Entry 6C06 (electron microscopy, 5.15 A resolution (low resolution: residue-level contacts below are approximate; hydrogen-bond / salt-bridge calls are withheld)); this record covers chains C and E of the 7 polymer chains in the assembly.

Chain C:
Name: DNA-directed RNA polymerase subunit beta
From: Mycobacterium tuberculosis
Notes: EC 2.7.7.6
Reference sequence: V9Z879 (V9Z879_MYCTX); residues 7-1178 here correspond to UniProt positions 1-1172 (UniProt number = residue number - 6)
Amino-acid sequence (1181 residues; numbered 7 to 1187; the number before each row is that of its first residue):
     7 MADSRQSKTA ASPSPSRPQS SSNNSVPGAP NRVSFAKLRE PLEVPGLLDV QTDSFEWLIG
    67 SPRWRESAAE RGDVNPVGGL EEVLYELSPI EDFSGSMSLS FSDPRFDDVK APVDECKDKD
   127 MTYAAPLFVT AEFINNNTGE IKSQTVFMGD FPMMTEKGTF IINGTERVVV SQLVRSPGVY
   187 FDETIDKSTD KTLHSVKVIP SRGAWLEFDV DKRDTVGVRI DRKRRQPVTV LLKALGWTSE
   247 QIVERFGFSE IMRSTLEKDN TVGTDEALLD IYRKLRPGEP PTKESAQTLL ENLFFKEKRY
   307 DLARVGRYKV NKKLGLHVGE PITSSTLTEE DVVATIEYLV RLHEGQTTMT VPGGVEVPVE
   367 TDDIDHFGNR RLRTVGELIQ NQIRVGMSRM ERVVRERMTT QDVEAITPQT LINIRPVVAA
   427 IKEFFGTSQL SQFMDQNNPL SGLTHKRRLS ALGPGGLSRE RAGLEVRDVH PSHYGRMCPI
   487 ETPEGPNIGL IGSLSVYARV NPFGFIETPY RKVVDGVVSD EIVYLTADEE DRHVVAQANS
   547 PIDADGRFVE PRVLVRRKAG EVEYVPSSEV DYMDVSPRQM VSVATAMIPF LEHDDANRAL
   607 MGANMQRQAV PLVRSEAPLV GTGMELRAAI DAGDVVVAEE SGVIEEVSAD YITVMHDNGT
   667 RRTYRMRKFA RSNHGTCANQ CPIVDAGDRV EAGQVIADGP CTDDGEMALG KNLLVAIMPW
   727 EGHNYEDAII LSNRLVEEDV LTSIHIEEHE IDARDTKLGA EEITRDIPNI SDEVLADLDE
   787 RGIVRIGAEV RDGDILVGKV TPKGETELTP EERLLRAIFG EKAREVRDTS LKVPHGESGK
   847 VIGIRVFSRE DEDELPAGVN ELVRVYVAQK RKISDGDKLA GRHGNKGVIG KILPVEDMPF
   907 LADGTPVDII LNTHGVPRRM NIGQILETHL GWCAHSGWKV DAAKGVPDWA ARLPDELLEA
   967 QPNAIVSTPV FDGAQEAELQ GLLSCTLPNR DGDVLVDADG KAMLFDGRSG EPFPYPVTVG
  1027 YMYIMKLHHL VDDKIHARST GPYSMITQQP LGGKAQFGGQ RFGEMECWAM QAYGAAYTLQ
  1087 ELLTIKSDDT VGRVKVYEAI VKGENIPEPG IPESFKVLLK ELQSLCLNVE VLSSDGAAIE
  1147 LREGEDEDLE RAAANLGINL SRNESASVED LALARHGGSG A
Not modelled in the structure: 7-29, 1141-1187
Differences from the reference sequence: expression tag (1179-1187)
Ligand contacts: Fidaxomicin (FI8): M1051, I1052, T1053, Q1054, D1094, T1096, R1099, K1101, E1119, S1120

Chain E:
Name: DNA-directed RNA polymerase subunit omega
From: Mycobacterium tuberculosis
Notes: EC 2.7.7.6
Reference sequence: A0A0T9N9K3 (A0A0T9N9K3_MYCTX); residues 2-110 here correspond to UniProt positions 41-149 (UniProt number = residue number + 39)
Amino-acid sequence (110 residues; numbered 1 to 110; the number before each row is that of its first residue):
     1 GSISQSDASL AAVPAVDQFD PSSGASGGYD TPLGITNPPI DELLDRVSSK YALVIYAAKR
    61 ARQINDYYNQ LGEGILEYVG PLVEPGLQEK PLSIALREIH ADLLEHTEGE
Not modelled in the structure: 1-26, 110
Differences from the reference sequence: expression tag (1)

How chain C and chain E interact:
Contacting residue pairs (9):
  G1109(C) with N69(E)
  E1110(C) with N65(E); N69(E)
  N1111(C) with A61(E); R62(E); Q63(E); N65(E); D66(E); N69(E)
Interface residues without a listed pair, chain C (5 interface residues in all): I1112, E1114

In short:
5 residues of chain C and 6 residues of chain E are in contact. Ligands of chain C: Fidaxomicin.
Here chain C is DNA-directed RNA polymerase subunit beta and chain E is DNA-directed RNA polymerase subunit
omega, both from Mycobacterium tuberculosis. Entry 6C06 (Mycobacterium tuberculosis RNAP
Holo/RbpA/Fidaxomicin) was determined by electron microscopy together with 6BZO, 6C04 and 6C05 from the same
study.
